PDB entry 3PXA | X-ray diffraction, 2.55 A resolution | chain A

[Chain A]
Protein: Breast cancer type 1 susceptibility protein
Organism: Homo sapiens
Notes: EC 6.3.2.-; fragment: BRCT Domain
Reference sequence: P38398 (BRCA1_HUMAN); residue numbers follow UniProt; this construct covers 1646-1859
Sequence (214 residues; each row starts with the number of its first residue):
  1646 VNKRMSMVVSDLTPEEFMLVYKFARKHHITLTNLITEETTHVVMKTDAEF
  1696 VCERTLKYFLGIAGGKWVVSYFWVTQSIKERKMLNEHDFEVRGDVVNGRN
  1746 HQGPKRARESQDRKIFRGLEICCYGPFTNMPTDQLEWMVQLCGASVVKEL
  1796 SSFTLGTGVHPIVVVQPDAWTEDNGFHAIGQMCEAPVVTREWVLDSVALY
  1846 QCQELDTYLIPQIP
Not modelled in the structure: 1646-1648, 1817-1820
Construct notes: engineered mutation D1656 (Gly in P38398)
UniProt features mapped onto this chain:
  - natural variant: S1651 (S1651F: In BC; uncertain significance; S1651P: In BC; uncertain significance), S1655 (S1655F: In BC; uncertain significance), T1685 (T1685A: In BC; T1685I: In BROVCA1), H1686 (H1686Q: In BC; uncertain significance; H1686R: In BC; uncertain significance), V1688 (deletion: In BC; uncertain significance), M1689 (M1689R: In BC; uncertain significance), K1690 (K1690Q: In some patients with sporadic breast cancer; uncertain significance), T1691 (T1691I: In BC; uncertain significance), D1692 (D1692N: In ovarian cancer; uncertain significance), C1697 (C1697R: In OC), R1699 (R1699Q: In BC; R1699W: In BC, OC and FANCS), G1706 (G1706A: In BC; G1706E: In BC), 26 further natural variant entries in UniProt
  - mutagenesis: S1655 (S1655A: Abolishes interaction with BRIP1), F1662 (F1662S: Does not abolish ABRAXAS1 binding, but abolishes formation of a heterotetramer with ABRAXAS1), M1663 (M1663K: Does not abolish ABRAXAS1 binding, but abolishes formation of a heterotetramer with ABRAXAS1), Y1666 (Y1666A: Does not abolish ABRAXAS1 binding, but impairs formation of a heterotetramer with ABRAXAS1), R1670 (R1670E: Impairs formation of a heterotetramer with ABRAXAS1), K1671 (K1671E: Impairs formation of a heterotetramer with ABRAXAS1), T1700 (T1700A: Strongly reduces affinity for a BRIP1 phosphopeptide), K1702 (K1702M: Abolishes interaction with BRIP1), G1738 (G1738E: Abolishes interaction with BRIP1), S1755 (S1755A: No effect on in vitro phosphorylation by ATR), R1835 (R1835P: Mildly reduces affinity for a BRIP1 phosphopeptide), E1836 (E1836K: Slightly reduces affinity for a BRIP1 phosphopeptide)
Ion coordination: Ni2+ near H1805 (its only coordinating residue here)
From the paper describing this entry:
  - mutagenesis - G1656D (1.5( 0.1 uM): unchanged binding to phosphopeptide
  - Ni2+ coordination: H1673, H1805
  - mutagenesis - R1699W: decreased stability in response to GdmCl

[In short]
Curated annotation (UniProt) lists 12 mutagenesis sites. The paper reports that R1699W reduces stability in
response to GdmCl; Ni2+ coordination by H1673 and H1805.
Chain A is Breast cancer type 1 susceptibility protein (Homo sapiens); the structure, Impact of BRCA1 BRCT
domain missense substitutions on phospho-peptide recognition: G1656D, was determined by X-ray diffraction,
deposited together with 3PXB, 3PXC, 3PXD and 3PXE.
